Entry 6MVO (X-ray diffraction, 1.95 A resolution); this record covers chain A.

Chain A:
Protein: RNA-directed RNA polymerase
From: Hepacivirus C
Notes: EC 2.7.7.48
Reference sequence: Q66N85 (Q66N85_9HEPC); residues 1-562 here correspond to UniProt positions 5-566 (UniProt number = residue number + 4)
Amino-acid sequence (562 residues; numbered 1 to 562; the number before each row is that of its first residue):
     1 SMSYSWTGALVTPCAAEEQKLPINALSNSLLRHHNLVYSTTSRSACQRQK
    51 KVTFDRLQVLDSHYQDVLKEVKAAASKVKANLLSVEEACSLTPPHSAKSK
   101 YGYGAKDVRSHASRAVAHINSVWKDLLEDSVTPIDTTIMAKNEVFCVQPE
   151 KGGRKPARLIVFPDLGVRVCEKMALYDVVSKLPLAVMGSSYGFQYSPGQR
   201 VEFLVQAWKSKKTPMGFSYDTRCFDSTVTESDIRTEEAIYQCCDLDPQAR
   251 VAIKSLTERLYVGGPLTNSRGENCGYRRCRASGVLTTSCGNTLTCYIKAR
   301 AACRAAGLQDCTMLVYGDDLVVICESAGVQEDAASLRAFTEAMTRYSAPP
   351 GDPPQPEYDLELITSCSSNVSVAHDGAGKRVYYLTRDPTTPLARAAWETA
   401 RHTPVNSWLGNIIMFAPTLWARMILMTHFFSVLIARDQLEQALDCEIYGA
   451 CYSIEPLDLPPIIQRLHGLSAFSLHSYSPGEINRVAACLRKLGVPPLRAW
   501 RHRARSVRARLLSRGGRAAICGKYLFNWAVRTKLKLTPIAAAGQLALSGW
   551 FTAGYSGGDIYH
Sequence notes: conflict Lys-98 (Arg102 in Q66N85), Leu-184 (Val188 in Q66N85), Ala-546 (Asp550 in Q66N85); engineered mutation Tyr-101 (Phe105 in Q66N85), Ser-110 (Cys114 in Q66N85), Ser-113 (Arg117 in Q66N85), Arg-114 (Lys118 in Q66N85), Tyr-316 (Cys320 in Q66N85)
Small-molecule neighbours: K4P (6-[(7-chloro-1-hydroxy-1,3-dihydro-2,1-benzoxaborol-5-yl)(methylsulfonyl)amino]-5-cyclopropyl-2-(4-fluorophenyl)-N-methyl-1-benzofuran-3-carboxamide): Pro-197, Arg-200, Leu-204, Leu-314, Val-315, Tyr-316, Asp-319, Leu-320, Val-321, Leu-360, Ile-363, Ser-365, Cys-366, Ser-367, Ser-368, Asn-369, Leu-384, Arg-386, Gly-410, Asn-411, Met-414, Phe-415, Tyr-448
From the paper describing this entry:
  - binding site for K4P: Arg-386, Asn-411

In short:
Ligands of chain A: compound K4P. From the paper: a binding site for K4P at Arg-386 and Asn-411.
Chain A is RNA-directed RNA polymerase (Hepacivirus C); the structure, HCV NS5B 1A Y316 bound to Compound 49,
was determined by X-ray diffraction (same publication as 6MVK, 6MVP and 6MVQ).
